4Z2M - chains B and J of the 5 polymer chains in the assembly; structure by X-ray diffraction, 2.98 A resolution.

Chain B:
Protein: FACT complex subunit SPT16
From: Homo sapiens
UniProt: Q9Y5B9 (SP16H_HUMAN); residue numbers follow UniProt; this construct covers 644-930
Chain sequence (287 residues; row label = number of the first residue in the row):
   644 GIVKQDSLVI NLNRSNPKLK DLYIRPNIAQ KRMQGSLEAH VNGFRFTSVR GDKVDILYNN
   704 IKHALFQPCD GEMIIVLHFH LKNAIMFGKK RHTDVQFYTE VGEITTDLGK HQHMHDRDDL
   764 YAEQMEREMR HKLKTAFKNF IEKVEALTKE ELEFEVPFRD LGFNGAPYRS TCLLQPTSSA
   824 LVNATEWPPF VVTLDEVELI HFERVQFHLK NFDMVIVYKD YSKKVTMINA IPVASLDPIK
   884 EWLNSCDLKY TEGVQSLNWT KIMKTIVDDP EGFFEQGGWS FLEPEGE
Unresolved in the structure: 644-645, 751-760, 927-930
Swiss-Prot annotation at these positions:
  - modified residue: Ser-650 (Phosphoserine), Ser-658 (Phosphoserine), Lys-732 (N6-acetyllysine), Lys-786 (N6-acetyllysine), Thr-903 (Phosphothreonine), Lys-904 (N6-acetyllysine)
  - cross-link: Lys-647 (Glycyl lysine isopeptide (Lys-Gly) (interchain with G-Cter in SUMO2))
  - natural variant: Arg-734 (R734W: In NEDDFAC; uncertain significance)
Reported in the primary citation:
  - conformationally variable residues (side-chain flip): Leu-852

Chain J:
Protein: Histone H4
From: Homo sapiens
UniProt: P62805 (H4_HUMAN); residues 0-102 here correspond to UniProt positions 1-103 (UniProt number = residue number + 1)
Chain sequence (103 residues; each row starts with the number of its first residue; numbering starts at 0):
     0 MSGRGKGGKG LGKGGAKRHR KVLRDNIQGI TKPAIRRLAR RGGVKRISGL IYEETRGVLK
    60 VFLENVIRDA VTYTEHAKRK TVTAMDVVYA LKRQGRTLYG FGG
Unresolved in the structure: 0-23, 94-102
Swiss-Prot annotation at these positions:
  - DNA-binding region: Lys-16 to Lys-20
  - modified residue: Ser-1 (N-acetylserine), Arg-3 (Asymmetric dimethylarginine), Lys-5 (N6-(2-hydroxyisobutyryl)lysine), Lys-8 (N6-(2-hydroxyisobutyryl)lysine), Lys-12 (N6-(2-hydroxyisobutyryl)lysine), Lys-16 (N6-(2-hydroxyisobutyryl)lysine), Lys-20 (N6,N6,N6-trimethyllysine), Lys-31 (N6-(2-hydroxyisobutyryl)lysine), Lys-44 (N6-(2-hydroxyisobutyryl)lysine), Ser-47 (Phosphoserine), Tyr-51 (Phosphotyrosine), Lys-59 (N6-(2-hydroxyisobutyryl)lysine), Lys-77 (N6-(2-hydroxyisobutyryl)lysine), Lys-79 (N6-(2-hydroxyisobutyryl)lysine), Thr-80 (Phosphothreonine), Tyr-88 (Phosphotyrosine), Lys-91 (N6-(2-hydroxyisobutyryl)lysine)
  - cross-link (Glycyl lysine isopeptide (Lys-Gly)): Lys-12 (interchain with G-Cter in SUMO2), Lys-20 (interchain with G-Cter in SUMO2), Lys-31 (interchain with G-Cter in SUMO2), Lys-59 (interchain with G-Cter in SUMO2), Lys-79 (interchain with G-Cter in SUMO2), Lys-91 (interchain with G-Cter in SUMO2)

How chain B and chain J interact:
Contacting residue pairs (11; chain B residue first):
  Arg-812(B) with Lys-44(J)
  Arg-847(B) with Arg-39(J); Arg-40(J), hydrogen bond (side chain-backbone); Gly-41(J), hydrogen bond (side chain-backbone); Gly-42(J)
  Gln-849(B) with Arg-40(J), hydrogen bond
  Leu-852(B) with Arg-40(J)
  Asp-856(B) with Lys-44(J), salt bridge
  Asn-872(B) with Lys-44(J)
  Val-897(B) with Arg-40(J)
  Ser-899(B) with Arg-39(J)
The authors on this interface:
  - interface residues, chain J: Arg-40(J)

In short:
8 residues of chain B face 5 of chain J across their interface, with 3 hydrogen bonds and 1 salt bridge. Among
the polar pairs are Asp-856(B)/Lys-44(J), Arg-847(B)/Arg-40(J) and Arg-847(B)/Gly-41(J). Curated annotation
(UniProt) lists a DNA-binding region on chain J. From the paper: the interface residue Arg-40(J);
conformational variability at Leu-852(B).
Chain B is FACT complex subunit SPT16 and chain J is Histone H4, both from Homo sapiens; the structure,
Crystal structure of human SPT16 Mid-AID/H3-H4 tetramer FACT Histone complex, was determined by X-ray
diffraction (same publication as 4Z2N).
